7LRC - chains B and C of the 4 polymer chains in the assembly; structure by electron microscopy, 2.97 A resolution.

[Chain B (and C)]
Protein: cGMP-inhibited 3', 5'-cyclic phosphodiesterase A
Organism: Homo sapiens
Notes: EC 3.1.4.17; chain C of this document is another copy of the same molecule, construct and numbering; everything in this record applies to it too
UniProtKB: Q14432 (PDE3A_HUMAN); numbering as in UniProt (aligned over 640-1141)
Sequence (503 residues; numbered 639 to 1141; the number before each row is that of its first residue):
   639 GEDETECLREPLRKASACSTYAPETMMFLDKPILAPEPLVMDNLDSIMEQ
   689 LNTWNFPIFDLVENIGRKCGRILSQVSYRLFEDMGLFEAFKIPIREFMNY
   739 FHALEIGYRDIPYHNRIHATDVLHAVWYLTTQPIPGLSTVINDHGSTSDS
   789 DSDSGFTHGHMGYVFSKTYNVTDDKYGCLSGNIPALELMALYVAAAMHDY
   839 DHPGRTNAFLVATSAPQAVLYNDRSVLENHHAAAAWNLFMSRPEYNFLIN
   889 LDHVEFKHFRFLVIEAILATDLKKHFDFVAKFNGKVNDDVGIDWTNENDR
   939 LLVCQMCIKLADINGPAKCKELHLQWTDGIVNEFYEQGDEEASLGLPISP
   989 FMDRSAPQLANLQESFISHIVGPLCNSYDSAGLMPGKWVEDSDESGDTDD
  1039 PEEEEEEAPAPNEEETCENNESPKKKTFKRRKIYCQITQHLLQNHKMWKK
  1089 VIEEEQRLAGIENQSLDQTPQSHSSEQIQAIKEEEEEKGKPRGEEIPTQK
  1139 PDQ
Not modelled in the structure: 639-668, 779-799, 1029-1068, 1101-1141
Construct notes: expression tag (639)
Ion coordination: Mn2+: Asp-837, Asp-950; Mg2+ near Asp-837 (its only coordinating residue here)
Residues lining bound ligands: X5M ((4R)-3-[4-(diethylamino)-3-[oxidanyl(oxidanylidene)-$l4-azanyl]phenyl]-4-methyl-4,5-dihydro-1H-pyridazin-6-one): Tyr-751, His-752, Thr-844, Leu-910, Ile-951, Gly-953, Pro-954, His-961, Trp-964, Thr-965, Ile-968, Phe-972, Leu-1000, Gln-1001, Phe-1004
Curated features (UniProtKB/Swiss-Prot):
  - active site: His-752 (Proton donor)
  - binding site (AMP): His-752, Asp-837, Asp-950, Gln-1001
  - binding site (Mn(2+)): His-756, His-836, Asp-837, Asp-950
  - binding site (Mg(2+)): Asp-837
  - modified residue: Ser-1033 (Phosphoserine), Thr-1036 (Phosphothreonine)
  - cross-link: Lys-1120 (Glycyl lysine isopeptide (Lys-Gly) (interchain with G-Cter in SUMO2))
  - mutagenesis: Asn-867 (N867R: Loss of interaction with SLFN12), Phe-914 (F914D/A: Loss of interaction with SLFN12)
From the paper describing this entry:
  - binding site for X5M: Leu-910, His-961, Phe-972, Gln-1001
  - self-association interface (contacts with another copy of this molecule): Asn-867 (proposed by the authors, not directly observed)
  - mutagenesis - F914A, F914D: decreased binding to X5M
  - mutagenesis - N867R: unchanged binding to X5M
  - mutagenesis - N867R: decreased binding to Schlafen family member 12
  - mutagenesis - N867R: unchanged binding to DNMDP

[Interface between chain B and chain C]
Contacting residue pairs (27; chain B residue first):
  Val-849(B) / Lys-895(C)  hydrogen bond (backbone-side chain)
  Ser-852(B) / Lys-895(C)
  Ala-856(B) / Arg-898(C)
  Val-857(B) / Ala-871(C)
  Val-857(B) / Arg-898(C)
  Leu-858(B) / Leu-858(C)  hydrophobic
  Leu-858(B) / Tyr-859(C)
  Leu-858(B) / Ala-871(C)
  Tyr-859(B) / Leu-858(C)
  Asn-860(B) / Asn-867(C)  hydrogen bond (side chain-backbone)
  Asn-860(B) / Ala-870(C)
  Asn-860(B) / Ala-871(C)  hydrogen bond (side chain-backbone)
  Asn-860(B) / Ile-902(C)
  Asp-861(B) / Arg-898(C)  salt bridge
  Arg-862(B) / Leu-906(C)
  Asn-867(B) / Asn-860(C)  hydrogen bond (backbone-side chain)
  Ala-870(B) / Asn-860(C)
  Ala-871(B) / Val-857(C)
  Ala-871(B) / Leu-858(C)
  Ala-871(B) / Asn-860(C)  hydrogen bond (backbone-side chain)
  Lys-895(B) / Val-849(C)  hydrogen bond (side chain-backbone)
  Lys-895(B) / Ser-852(C)
  Arg-898(B) / Ala-856(C)
  Arg-898(B) / Val-857(C)
  Arg-898(B) / Asp-861(C)  salt bridge
  Ile-902(B) / Asn-860(C)
  Leu-906(B) / Arg-862(C)
Other interface residues (no listed pair), chain B (20 interface residues in all): Ala-850, Trp-874, Asn-875, Met-878
Other interface residues (no listed pair), chain C (20 interface residues in all): Ala-850, Trp-874, Asn-875, Met-878

[In short]
The chain B/chain C interface involves 20 residues from each chain; the contacts include 6 hydrogen bonds and
2 salt bridges. Polar pairs include Asp-861(B)/Arg-898(C), Val-849(B)/Lys-895(C) and Asn-860(B)/Asn-867(C).
From the paper: a binding site for X5M at Leu-910(B), His-961(B) and Phe-972(B) among others; F914A and F914D
of chain B reduce binding to X5M.
Both chains are cGMP-inhibited 3', 5'-cyclic phosphodiesterase A (Homo sapiens). Entry 7LRC (Cryo-EM of the
SLFN12-PDE3A complex: PDE3A body refinement) was determined by electron microscopy, deposited together with
7LRD.
